PDB entry 7U4D | electron microscopy, 8.10 A resolution (very low resolution: no residue pairs are listed; an interface is given only as per-side residue counts) | chains D and I of the 22 polymer chains in the assembly

[Chain D]
Protein: Histone H2B type 1-C/E/F/G/I
Organism: Homo sapiens
Reference sequence: P62807 (H2B1C_HUMAN); residues 0-125 here correspond to UniProt positions 1-126 (UniProt number = residue number + 1)
Amino-acid sequence (126 residues; row label = number of the first residue in the row; numbering starts at 0):
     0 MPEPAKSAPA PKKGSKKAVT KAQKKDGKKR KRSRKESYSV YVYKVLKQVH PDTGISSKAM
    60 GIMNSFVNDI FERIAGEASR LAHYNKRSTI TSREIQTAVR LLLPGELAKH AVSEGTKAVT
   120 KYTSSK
Not modelled in the structure: 0-32, 125
Curated features (UniProtKB/Swiss-Prot):
  - modified residue: Pro1 (N-acetylproline), Glu2 (ADP-ribosyl glutamic acid), Lys5 (N6-(2-hydroxyisobutyryl)lysine), Ser6 (ADP-ribosylserine), Lys11 (N6-(beta-hydroxybutyryl)lysine), Lys12 (N6-(2-hydroxyisobutyryl)lysine), Ser14 (Phosphoserine), Lys15 (N6-acetyllysine), Lys16 (N6-(beta-hydroxybutyryl)lysine), Lys20 (N6-(2-hydroxyisobutyryl)lysine), Lys23 (N6-(2-hydroxyisobutyryl)lysine), Lys24 (N6-(2-hydroxyisobutyryl)lysine), Lys34 (N6-(2-hydroxyisobutyryl)lysine), Glu35 (PolyADP-ribosyl glutamic acid), Ser36 (Phosphoserine), Lys43 (N6-(2-hydroxyisobutyryl)lysine), Lys46 (N6-(2-hydroxyisobutyryl)lysine), Lys57 (N6,N6-dimethyllysine), Arg79 (Dimethylated arginine), Lys85 (N6,N6,N6-trimethyllysine) and 6 more in UniProt
  - glycosylation: Ser112 (O-linked (GlcNAc) serine)
  - cross-link (Glycyl lysine isopeptide (Lys-Gly)): Lys5 (interchain with G-Cter in SUMO2), Lys20 (interchain with G-Cter in SUMO2), Lys34 (interchain with G-Cter in ubiquitin), Lys120 (interchain with G-Cter in ubiquitin)

[Chain I]
Molecule: 147-nt DNA strand
Sequence (147 nucleotides; numbered -73 to 73; the number before each row is that of its first residue; numbers below 1 keep their minus sign (DA-73 is residue -73)):
   -73 ATCTGAGAAT CCGGTGCCGA GGCCGCTCAA TTGGTCGTAG ACAGCTCTAG CACCGCTTAA
   -13 ACGCACGTAC GCGCTGTCCC CCGCGTTTTA ACCGCCAAGG GGATTACTCC CTAGTCTCCA
    47 GGCACGTGTC AGATATATAC ATCCGAT
Not modelled in the structure: -73 to -70, 70-73

[How chain D and chain I interact]
At this resolution (8 A) residue pairs are not listed: 11 residues of chain D and 8 of chain I lie at the interface.

[In short]
11 residues of chain D face 8 of chain I across their interface.
Here chain D is Histone H2B type 1-C/E/F/G/I (Homo sapiens) and chain I is a 147-nt DNA strand. Entry 7U4D
(CryoEM structure of CENP-N promoted nucleosome stacks with CENP-A and 601 DNA sequence) was determined by
electron microscopy (same publication as 7U46 and 7U47).
